Entry 7B09 (electron microscopy, 13.40 A resolution (very low resolution: no residue pairs are listed; an interface is given only as per-side residue counts)); this record covers chains H and A of the 4 polymer chains in the assembly.

Chain H:
Protein: Heavy chain of fab fragment P-4G2
Source organism: Myodes glareolus
Notes: antibody fragment or engineered binder
Amino-acid sequence (231 residues; numbered -1 to 229; the number before each row is that of its first residue; numbers below 1 keep their minus sign (Thr-1 is residue -1)):
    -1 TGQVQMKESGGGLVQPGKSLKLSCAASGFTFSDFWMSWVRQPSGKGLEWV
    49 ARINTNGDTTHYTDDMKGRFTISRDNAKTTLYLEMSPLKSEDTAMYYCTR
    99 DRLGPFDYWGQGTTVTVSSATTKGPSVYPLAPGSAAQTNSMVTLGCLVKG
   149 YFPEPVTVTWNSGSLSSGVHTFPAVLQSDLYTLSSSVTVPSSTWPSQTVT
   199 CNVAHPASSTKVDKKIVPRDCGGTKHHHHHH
Disordered / not traced: -1, 132-136, 217-229
Disulfide bonds: Cys22-Cys96, Cys144-Cys199

Chain A:
Protein: Envelope polyprotein
Source organism: Puumala orthohantavirus
UniProt: Q9WJ31 (Q9WJ31_9VIRU); numbering as in UniProt (aligned over 659-1105)
Amino-acid sequence (460 residues; numbered 656 to 1115; the number before each row is that of its first residue):
   656 GPGETQNLNSGWTDTAHGSGIIPMRTDLELDFSLPSSASYTYRRQLQNPA
   706 NEQEKIPFHLQISKQVIHAEIQHLGHWMDGTFNLKTAFHCYGSCEKYAYP
   756 WQTAGCFIEKDYEYESGWGCNPPDCPGVGTGCTACGVYLDKLKSVGKAFK
   806 IVSLRYTRKACIQLGTEQTCKSVDSNDCLVTTSVKVCLIGTVSKFQPSDT
   856 LLFLGPLEQGGLIFKQWCTTTCQFGDPGDIMSTPVGMKCPELNGSFRKKC
   906 AFATTPVCQFDGNTLSGYKRMIATKDSFQSFNVTEPHISASSLEWIDPDS
   956 SLRDHINVIVGRDLSFQDLSETPCQVDLATTSIDGAWGSGVGFNLVCSVS
  1006 LTECSTFLTSIKACDSAMCYGSTTANLLRGQNTVHIVGKGGHSGSKFMCC
  1056 HDTKCSSTGLVAAAPHLDRVTGYNQADSDKIFDDGAPECGISCWFTKSGE
  1106 GTETSQVAPA
Disordered / not traced: 656-667, 1070-1081, 1102-1115
Sequence notes: expression tag (656-658, 1106-1115)
Disulfide bonds: Cys745-Cys780, Cys749-Cys787, Cys761-Cys894, Cys775-Cys905, Cys790-Cys913, Cys816-Cys825, Cys833-Cys842, Cys873-Cys877, Cys979-Cys1009, Cys1002-Cys1054, Cys1019-Cys1024, Cys1055-Cys1060, Cys1094-Cys1098
Covalent attachments: N-acetylglucosamine (NAG) linked to Asn937

How chain H and chain A interact:
At this resolution (13 A) residue pairs are not listed: 7 residues of chain H and 9 of chain A lie at the interface.

Overview:
7 residues of chain H face 9 of chain A across their interface. Covalently linked N-acetylglucosamine: at
Asn937(A).
Here chain H is Heavy chain of fab fragment P-4G2 (Myodes glareolus) and chain A is Envelope polyprotein
(Puumala orthohantavirus). Entry 7B09 (Puumala virus glycoprotein (Gc) in complex with fab fragment P-4G2) was
determined by electron microscopy together with 7B0A from the same study.
